Entry 4R8L (X-ray diffraction, 2.41 A resolution); this record covers chains B and C of the 4 polymer chains in the assembly.

# Chain B (and C)
Name: Uncharacterized protein
Organism: Cavia porcellus
Notes: EC 3.5.1.1; fragment: catalytic domain; chain C of this document is another copy of the same molecule, construct and numbering; everything in this record applies to it too
UniProt: H0W0T5 (H0W0T5_CAVPO); numbering as in UniProt (aligned over 1-362)
Amino-acid sequence (385 residues; each row starts with the number of its first residue; numbers below 1 keep their minus sign (Met-22 is residue -22)):
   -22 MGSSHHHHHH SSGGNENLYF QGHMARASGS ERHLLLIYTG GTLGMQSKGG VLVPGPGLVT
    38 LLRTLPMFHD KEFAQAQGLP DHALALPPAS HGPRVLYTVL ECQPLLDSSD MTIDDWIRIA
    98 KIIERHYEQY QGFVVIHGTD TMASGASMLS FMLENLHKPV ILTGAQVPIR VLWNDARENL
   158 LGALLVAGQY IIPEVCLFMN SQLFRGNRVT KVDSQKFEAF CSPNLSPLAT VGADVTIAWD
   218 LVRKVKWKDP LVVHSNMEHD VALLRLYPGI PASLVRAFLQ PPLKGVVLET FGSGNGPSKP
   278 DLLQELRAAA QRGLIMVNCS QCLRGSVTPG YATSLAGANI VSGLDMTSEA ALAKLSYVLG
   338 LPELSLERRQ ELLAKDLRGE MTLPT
Unresolved in the structure: -22 to 7 (chain C: -22 to 7, 362)
Differences from the reference sequence: expression tag (-22 to 0)
Residues lining bound ligands:
  - aspartic acid (ASP), molecule 1: Gly18, Thr19, Met22, Asp84, Ser85, Ser86, Gly115, Thr116, Asp117, Ala142, Gln143
  - aspartic acid (ASP), molecule 2: Asn272, Tyr308, Thr310
Reported in the primary citation:
  - catalytic residues: Thr19 (citing earlier work)
  - catalytic residues: Thr116
  - binding site for aspartic acid: Asp84, Ser85, Asp117
  - catalytic residues: Tyr308 (proposed by the authors, not directly observed)

# Chain B / chain C interface
Residue-residue contacts (92):
  Thr19(B) with Tyr308(C), hydrogen bond
  Met22(B) with Tyr308(C), hydrophobic
  Val28(B) with Gly307(C); Tyr308(C)
  Leu29(B) with Gly307(C), hydrogen bond (backbone-backbone); Tyr308(C); Ala309(C)
  Asp84(B) with Tyr308(C); Thr310(C), hydrogen bond
  Ser86(B) with Phe268(C); Asn272(C); Gly273(C); Pro274(C); Thr310(C)
  Asp87(B) with Pro274(C); Ser275(C), hydrogen bond (side chain-backbone); Thr310(C)
  Met88(B) with Pro245(C); Gly246(C)
  Thr89(B) with Gly246(C)
  Trp93(B) with Pro245(C), hydrophobic
  Asp117(B) with Phe268(C); Gly269(C); Asn272(C), hydrogen bond
  Thr118(B) with Pro245(C); Phe268(C)
  Ser121(B) with Pro245(C)
  Lys188(B) with Gly269(C); Cys299(C)
  Val189(B) with Cys299(C); Leu300(C), hydrogen bond (backbone-backbone); Arg301(C), hydrogen bond (backbone-backbone)
  Asp190(B) with Arg301(C)
  Ser191(B) with Gly269(C); Ser270(C); Arg301(C), hydrogen bond (backbone-backbone); Gly302(C); Ser303(C), hydrogen bond (side chain-backbone)
  Gln192(B) with Gly302(C); Ser303(C), hydrogen bond (side chain-backbone); Thr305(C)
  Val238(B) with Tyr244(C)
  Ala239(B) with Tyr244(C)
  Leu240(B) with Tyr244(C)
  Arg242(B) with Arg242(C); Glu266(C), salt bridge
  Tyr244(B) with Val238(C); Ala239(C); Leu240(C)
  Pro245(B) with Met88(C); Trp93(C), hydrophobic; Thr118(C); Ser121(C)
  Gly246(B) with Met88(C); Thr89(C)
  Leu251(B) with Phe255(C)
  Phe255(B) with Leu251(C); Phe255(C), hydrophobic
  Glu266(B) with Arg242(C), salt bridge
  Phe268(B) with Ser86(C); Asp117(C); Thr118(C)
  Gly269(B) with Asp117(C); Ser191(C)
  Ser270(B) with Ser191(C)
  Asn272(B) with Ser86(C); Asp117(C), hydrogen bond
  Gly273(B) with Ser86(C)
  Pro274(B) with Ser86(C); Asp87(C)
  Ser275(B) with Asp87(C), hydrogen bond (backbone-side chain)
  Cys299(B) with Lys188(C); Val189(C)
  Leu300(B) with Val189(C), hydrogen bond (backbone-backbone)
  Arg301(B) with Val189(C), hydrogen bond (backbone-backbone); Asp190(C); Ser191(C), hydrogen bond (backbone-backbone)
  Gly302(B) with Ser191(C); Gln192(C)
  Ser303(B) with Ser191(C), hydrogen bond (backbone-side chain); Gln192(C), hydrogen bond (backbone-side chain)
  Thr305(B) with Gln192(C)
  Gly307(B) with Val28(C); Leu29(C), hydrogen bond (backbone-backbone)
  Tyr308(B) with Thr19(C), hydrogen bond; Met22(C), hydrophobic; Leu29(C); Asp84(C)
  Ala309(B) with Leu29(C)
  Thr310(B) with Asp84(C), hydrogen bond; Ser86(C); Asp87(C)
Interface residues without a listed pair, chain B (48 interface residues in all): Val30, Lys276, Leu329
Interface residues without a listed pair, chain C (48 interface residues in all): Val30, Lys276, Leu329

# In short
The chain B/chain C interface involves 48 residues from each chain, with 20 hydrogen bonds and 2 salt bridges.
Polar contacts include Arg242(B)-Glu266(C), Thr19(B)-Tyr308(C) and Asp84(B)-Thr310(C). Bound to chain B:
aspartic acid. The paper reports catalytic residues Thr19(B), Thr116(B) and Tyr308(B); a binding site for
aspartic acid at Asp84(B), Ser85(B) and Asp117(B).
Both chains are Uncharacterized protein (Cavia porcellus). Entry 4R8L (Crystal structure of the Asp-bound
guinea pig L-asparaginase 1 catalytic domain) was determined by X-ray diffraction (same publication as 4R8K).
